2EU1 - chains D and E of the 7 polymer chains in the assembly; structure by X-ray diffraction, 3.29 A resolution.

== Chain D (and E) ==
Protein: Groel
From: Escherichia coli
Notes: chain E of this document is another copy of the same molecule, construct and numbering; everything in this record applies to it too
UniProt: P0A6F5 (CH60_ECOLI); numbering as in UniProt (aligned over 1-548)
Chain sequence (548 residues; numbered 1 to 548; the number before each row is that of its first residue):
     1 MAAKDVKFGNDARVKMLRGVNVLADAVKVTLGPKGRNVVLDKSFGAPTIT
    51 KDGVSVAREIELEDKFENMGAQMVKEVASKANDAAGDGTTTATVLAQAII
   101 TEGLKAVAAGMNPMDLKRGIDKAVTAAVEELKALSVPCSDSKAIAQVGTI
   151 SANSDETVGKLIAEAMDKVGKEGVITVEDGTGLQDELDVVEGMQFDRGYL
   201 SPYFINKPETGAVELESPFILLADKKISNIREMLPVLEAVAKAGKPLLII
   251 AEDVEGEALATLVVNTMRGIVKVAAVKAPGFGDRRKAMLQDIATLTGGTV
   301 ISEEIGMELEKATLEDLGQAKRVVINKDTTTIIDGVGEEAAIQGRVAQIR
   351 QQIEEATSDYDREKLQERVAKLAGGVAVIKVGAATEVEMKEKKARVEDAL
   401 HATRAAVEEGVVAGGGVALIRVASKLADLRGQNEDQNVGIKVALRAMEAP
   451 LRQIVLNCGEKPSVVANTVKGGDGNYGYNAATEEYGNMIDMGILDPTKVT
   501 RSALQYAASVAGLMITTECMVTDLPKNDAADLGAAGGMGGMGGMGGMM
Not modelled in the structure: 1, 526-548
Differences from the reference sequence: engineered mutation Lys461 (Glu in P0A6F5)

== Interface between chain D and chain E ==
Contacting residue pairs (58; chain D residue first):
  Ala2(D) with Glu61(E)
  Ala3(D) with Glu61(E); Glu63(E)
  Lys4(D) with Glu59(E), hydrogen bond (side chain-backbone); Glu61(E), hydrogen bond (backbone-backbone)
  Val6(D) with Ile60(E), hydrophobic
  Phe8(D) with Val22(E); Asp25(E); Ala26(E), hydrophobic
  Met69(D) with Val39(E); Leu40(E); Asp41(E); Pro47(E), hydrophobic
  Gln72(D) with Pro47(E)
  Met73(D) with Val39(E), hydrophobic; Ile49(E), hydrophobic
  Glu76(D) with Ala46(E)
  Pro113(D) with Arg36(E)
  Met114(D) with Lys34(E); Arg36(E)
  Arg118(D) with Lys34(E)
  Arg197(D) with Glu386(E), salt bridge
  Lys226(D) with Glu216(E)
  Ser228(D) with Lys272(E)
  Asn229(D) with Gly269(E); Lys272(E)
  Arg231(D) with Ala241(E); Lys242(E)
  Glu257(D) with Gly269(E)
  Phe281(D) with Gly180(E); Gly182(E); Ala383(E); Glu386(E); Met389(E), hydrophobic
  Gly282(D) with Thr181(E)
  Asp283(D) with Thr181(E)
  Tyr360(D) with Leu183(E), hydrophobic; Ala384(E), hydrogen bond (side chain-backbone)
  Leu513(D) with Asn37(E); Ile49(E), hydrophobic
  Thr516(D) with Arg36(E); Asn37(E), hydrogen bond
  Thr517(D) with Asn37(E); Val39(E)
  Glu518(D) with Val29(E); Arg36(E); Asn37(E), hydrogen bond (backbone-backbone)
  Cys519(D) with Ala26(E), hydrophobic; Asn37(E), hydrogen bond (backbone-backbone); Val38(E); Val39(E), hydrogen bond (backbone-backbone)
  Met520(D) with Val39(E)
  Val521(D) with Val39(E), hydrogen bond (backbone-backbone); Leu40(E); Asp41(E), hydrogen bond (backbone-backbone); Ile60(E), hydrophobic
  Thr522(D) with Asp41(E), hydrogen bond
  Leu524(D) with Glu63(E)
Other interface residues (no listed pair), chain D (39 interface residues in all): Met16, Lys65, Asn112, Glu232, Lys277, Gly280, Glu308, Asp523
Other interface residues (no listed pair), chain E (43 interface residues in all): Gly35, Gly45, Leu62, Lys207, Glu238, Ala243, Gly244, Arg268, Val271, Thr385, Cys458, Gly459

== Summary ==
Chain D and chain E form an interface of 39 and 43 residues respectively, with 10 hydrogen bonds and 1 salt
bridge. Polar pairs include Arg197(D)-Glu386(E), Lys4(D)-Glu59(E) and Tyr360(D)-Ala384(E).
Chain D and chain E are both Groel (Escherichia coli); the structure, Crystal structure of the chaperonin
GroEL-E461K, was determined by X-ray diffraction (same publication as 2YEY).
